Entry 8KEG (electron microscopy, 3.66 A resolution); this record covers chains g and i of the 30 polymer chains in the assembly.

Chain g (and i):
Name: neck fiber gp82N
Organism: unclassified Caudoviricetes
Notes: chain i of this document is another copy of the same molecule, construct and numbering; everything in this record applies to it too
Sequence (241 residues; row label = number of the first residue in the row):
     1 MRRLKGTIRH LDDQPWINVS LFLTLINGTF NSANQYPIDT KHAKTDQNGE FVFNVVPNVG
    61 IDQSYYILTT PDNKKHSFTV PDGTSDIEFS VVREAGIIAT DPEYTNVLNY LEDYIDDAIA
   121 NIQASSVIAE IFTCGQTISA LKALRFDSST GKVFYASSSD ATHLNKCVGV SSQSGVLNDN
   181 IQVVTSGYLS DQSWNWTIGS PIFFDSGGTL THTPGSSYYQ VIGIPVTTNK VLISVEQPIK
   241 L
Unresolved in the structure: 126-241

Interface between chain g and chain i:
Contacting residue pairs (37; chain g residue first):
  Met1(g) - Leu11(i)
  Met1(g) - Asp12(i)
  Met1(g) - Asp13(i)
  Gly28(g) - Arg93(i)  hydrogen bond (backbone-side chain)
  Phe30(g) - Arg93(i)
  Phe30(g) - Glu94(i)
  Asn31(g) - Ser90(i)
  Ser32(g) - Ser90(i)  hydrogen bond (backbone-side chain)
  Asn34(g) - Thr7(i)
  Asn34(g) - Arg9(i)
  Gln35(g) - Thr7(i)  hydrogen bond (backbone-backbone)
  Gln35(g) - Ile8(i)
  Gln35(g) - Arg9(i)
  Gln35(g) - Phe89(i)
  Gln35(g) - Ser90(i)
  Gln35(g) - Arg93(i)
  Tyr36(g) - Arg9(i)
  Tyr36(g) - Asp13(i)
  Pro37(g) - Ile8(i)
  Pro37(g) - Asp72(i)
  Ile38(g) - Asp72(i)
  Asp39(g) - Leu11(i)
  Asp39(g) - Trp16(i)
  Lys41(g) - His10(i)
  Lys41(g) - Leu11(i)
  Lys41(g) - Asp12(i)  salt bridge
  Asn54(g) - Leu11(i)
  Asn54(g) - Asp12(i)
  Val56(g) - Leu11(i)
  Tyr66(g) - Leu11(i)  hydrophobic
  Tyr104(g) - Glu94(i)  hydrogen bond
  Val107(g) - Glu94(i)
  Leu108(g) - Tyr114(i)  hydrophobic
  Leu108(g) - Asp117(i)
  Leu111(g) - Tyr114(i)
  Glu112(g) - Asp117(i)
  Ile119(g) - Ser125(i)
Interface residues without a listed pair, chain g (30 interface residues in all): Leu23, Leu25, Ala33, Val55, Ile61, Glu103, Tyr110, Ile115, Asp116
Interface residues without a listed pair, chain i (20 interface residues in all): Val91, Ile97, Tyr110, Asn121

Summary:
The interface between chain g and chain i involves 30 residues on one side and 20 on the other; the contacts
include 4 hydrogen bonds and 1 salt bridge. Polar contacts include Lys41(g)-Asp12(i), Gly28(g)-Arg93(i) and
Ser32(g)-Ser90(i).
Chain g and chain i are both neck fiber gp82N (unclassified Caudoviricetes); the structure, Cyanophage A-1(L)
neck/gp5-neck fiber, was determined by electron microscopy together with 8KEA, 8KEC, 8KEE and 8KEF from the
same study.
